7FJS - chains L and E of the 6 polymer chains in the assembly; structure by X-ray diffraction, 2.90 A resolution.

# Chain L
Name: T6 light chain
Source organism: Homo sapiens
Sequence (327 residues; each row starts with the number of its first residue; numbers below 1 keep their minus sign (Arg-106 is residue -106)):
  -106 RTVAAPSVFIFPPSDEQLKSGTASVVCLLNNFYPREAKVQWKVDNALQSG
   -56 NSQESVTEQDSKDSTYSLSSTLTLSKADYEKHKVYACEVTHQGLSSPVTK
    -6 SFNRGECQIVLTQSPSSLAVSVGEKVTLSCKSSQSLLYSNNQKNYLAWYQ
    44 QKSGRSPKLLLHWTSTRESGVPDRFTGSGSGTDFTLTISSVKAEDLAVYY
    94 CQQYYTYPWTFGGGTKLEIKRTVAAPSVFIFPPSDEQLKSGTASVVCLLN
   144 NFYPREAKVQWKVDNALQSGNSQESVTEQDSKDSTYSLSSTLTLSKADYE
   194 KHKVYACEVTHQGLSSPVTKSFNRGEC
Not modelled in the structure: -106 to 0, 220
Cystine bridges: Cys23-Cys94, Cys140-Cys200

# Chain E
Name: Spike protein S1
Source organism: Severe acute respiratory syndrome coronavirus 2
Notes: fragment: receptor binding domain
UniProtKB: P0DTC2 (SPIKE_SARS2); numbering as in UniProt (aligned over 333-527)
Sequence (195 residues; numbered 333 to 527; the number before each row is that of its first residue):
   333 TNLCPFGEVFNATRFASVYAWNRKRISNCVADYSVLYNSASFSTFKCYGV
   383 SPTKLNDLCFTNVYADSFVIRGDEVRQIAPGQTGNIADYNYKLPDDFTGC
   433 VIAWNSNNLDSKVGGNYNYLYRLFRKSNLKPFERDISTEIYQAGSTPCNG
   483 VKGFNCYFPLQSYGFQPTYGVGYQPYRVVVLSFELLHAPATVCGP
Not modelled in the structure: 517-519
Cystine bridges: Cys336-Cys361, Cys379-Cys432, Cys391-Cys525, Cys480-Cys488
Glycans and other covalent adducts: N-acetylglucosamine (NAG) linked to Asn343
Differences from the reference sequence: variant Asn417 (Lys in P0DTC2), Lys484 (Glu in P0DTC2), Tyr501 (Asn in P0DTC2)
UniProt features mapped onto this chain:
  - region: Arg403 to Asp405 (Integrin-binding motif), Asn448 to Phe456 (Immunodominant HLA epitope recognized by the CD8+)
  - glycosylation: Asn343 (N-linked (GlcNAc...) (complex) asparagine)
  - natural variant: Gly339 (G339D: In strain: Omicron/BA.1, Omicron/BA.2 and 4 more; G339H: In strain: Omicron/BA.2.75, Omicron/XBB.1.5 and 1 more), Arg346 (R346K: In strain: Mu/B.1.621; R346T: In strain: Omicron/BQ.1.1, Omicron/XBB.1.5 and 1 more), Leu368 (L368I: In strain: Omicron/XBB.1.5, Omicron/EG.5.1), Ser371 (S371F: In strain: Omicron/BA.2, Omicron/BA.2.12.1 and 6 more; S371L: In strain: Omicron/BA.1), Ser373 (S373P: In strain: Omicron/BA.1, Omicron/BA.2 and 7 more), Ser375 (S375F: In strain: Omicron/BA.1, Omicron/BA.2 and 7 more), Thr376 (T376A: In strain: Omicron/BA.2, Omicron/BA.2.12.1 and 5 more), Asp405 (D405N: In strain: Omicron/BA.2, Omicron/BA.2.12.1 and 6 more), Arg408 (R408S: In strain: Omicron/BA.2, Omicron/BA.2.12.1 and 6 more), Asn417 (K417N: In strain: Beta/B.1.351, Omicron/BA.1 and 8 more; this construct carries the variant), Asn440 (N440K: In strain: Omicron/BA.1, Omicron/BA.2 and 7 more), Lys444 (K444T: In strain: Omicron/BQ.1.1), 16 further natural variant entries in UniProt
  - mutagenesis: Asn343 (N343Q: Reduced viral infectivity), Leu452 (L452R: Increased resistance to neutralizing antibodies. Decreases HLA binding to NF9 epitope. Increased binding affinity to human ACE2), Tyr453 (Y453F: Decreased HLA binding to NF9 epitope. Increased binding affinity to human ACE2), Ala475 (A475V: Increased resistance to neutralizing antibodies), Val483 (V483A: Increased resistance to neutralizing antibodies), Phe490 (F490L: Increased resistance to neutralizing antibodies and human covalescent sera neutralization), Gln493 (Q493N: Reduced host ACE2-binding affinity in vitro; Q493Y: Reduced host ACE2-binding affinity in vitro), His519 (H519P: Increased resistance to human covalescent sera neutralization)

# How chain L and chain E interact
Pairs across the interface (14):
  Tyr31(L) with Pro479(E); Asn481(E), hydrogen bond (side chain-backbone)
  Asn33(L) with Asn481(E)
  Tyr38(L) with Ser477(E); Pro479(E)
  Tyr97(L) with Ser477(E); Thr478(E), hydrogen bond (backbone-side chain); Pro479(E)
  Tyr98(L) with Thr478(E); Pro479(E)
  Tyr100(L) with Thr478(E); Phe486(E); Asn487(E)
  Trp102(L) with Thr478(E), hydrogen bond
Also at the interface, not in a pair above, chain L (8 interface residues in all): Thr99
Also at the interface, not in a pair above, chain E (7 interface residues in all): Cys480

# Overview
8 residues of chain L face 7 of chain E across their interface; the contacts include 3 hydrogen bonds. Polar
contacts include Tyr31(L)-Asn481(E), Tyr97(L)-Thr478(E) and Trp102(L)-Thr478(E). N-acetylglucosamine is
covalently linked to Asn343(E). UniProt lists 8 mutagenesis sites on chain E.
Here chain L is T6 light chain (Homo sapiens) and chain E is Spike protein S1 (Severe acute respiratory
syndrome coronavirus 2). Entry 7FJS (Crystal structure of T6 Fab bound to theSARS-CoV-2 RBD of B.1.351) was
determined by X-ray diffraction, deposited together with 7FJN and 7FJO.
